Entry 8DBP (electron microscopy, 3.60 A resolution); this record covers chains G and H of the 22 polymer chains in the assembly.

== Chain G ==
Protein: ATP synthase gamma chain
Organism: Escherichia coli
UniProt: C3SLA2 (C3SLA2_ECOLX); residues 0-286 here correspond to UniProt positions 1-287 (UniProt number = residue number + 1)
Amino-acid sequence (287 residues; row label = number of the first residue in the row; numbering starts at 0):
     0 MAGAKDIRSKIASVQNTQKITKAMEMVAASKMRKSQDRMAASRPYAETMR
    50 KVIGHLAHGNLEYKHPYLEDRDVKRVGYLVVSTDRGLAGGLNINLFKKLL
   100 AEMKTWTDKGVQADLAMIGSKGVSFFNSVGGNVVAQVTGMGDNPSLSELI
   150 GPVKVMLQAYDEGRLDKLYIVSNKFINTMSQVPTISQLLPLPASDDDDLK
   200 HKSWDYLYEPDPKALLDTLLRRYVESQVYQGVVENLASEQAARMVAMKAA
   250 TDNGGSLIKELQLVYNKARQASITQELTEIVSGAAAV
Unresolved in the structure: 0, 285-286
Sequence notes: conflict Asp5 (Glu6 in C3SLA2), Ala87 (Cys88 in C3SLA2), Ala112 (Cys113 in C3SLA2)

== Chain H ==
Protein: ATP synthase epsilon chain
Organism: Escherichia coli
UniProt: A0A4V1DSB5 (A0A4V1DSB5_ECOLX); residues 0-138 here correspond to UniProt positions 1-139 (UniProt number = residue number + 1)
Amino-acid sequence (139 residues; numbered 0 to 138; the number before each row is that of its first residue; numbering starts at 0):
     0 MAMTYHLDVVSAEQQMFSGLVEKIQVTGSEGELGIYPGHAPLLTAIKPGM
    50 IRIVKQHGHEEFIYLSGGILEVQPGNVTVLADTAIRGQDLDEARAMEAKR
   100 KAEEHISSSHGDVDYAQASAELAKAIAQLRVIELTKKAM
Unresolved in the structure: 0-2, 104-138

== Interface between chain G and chain H ==
Contacting residue pairs (59):
  Ala40(G) with Glu12(H)
  Ser41(G) with Ala11(H)
  Tyr44(G) with Val9(H), hydrophobic; Ser10(H); Ala11(H); Leu79(H); Ala80(H)
  Thr47(G) with Glu70(H); Leu79(H)
  Met48(G) with Leu79(H), hydrophobic
  Val51(G) with Glu70(H)
  Val132(G) with Ala101(H)
  Val133(G) with Ala97(H); Lys98(H); Ala101(H)
  Ala134(G) with Ala97(H), hydrophobic; Ala101(H)
  Gln135(G) with Ala97(H); Lys100(H)
  Thr137(G) with Lys100(H)
  Pro143(G) with Glu12(H)
  Ser144(G) with Glu12(H)
  Leu145(G) with Ala11(H), hydrophobic; Glu12(H), hydrogen bond (backbone-side chain)
  Ser146(G) with Arg93(H), hydrogen bond (backbone-side chain)
  Ile149(G) with Arg85(H); Asp90(H); Arg93(H)
  Gly150(G) with Arg93(H); Ala94(H)
  Lys153(G) with Gln87(H), hydrogen bond; Asp90(H)
  Val154(G) with Ala94(H); Lys98(H)
  Gln157(G) with Glu91(H), hydrogen bond
  Trp203(G) with Pro40(H), hydrophobic; Gln72(H); Pro73(H)
  Asp204(G) with Pro40(H)
  Tyr205(G) with Pro40(H), hydrophobic; Leu41(H); Leu42(H), hydrophobic; Val71(H); Gln72(H), hydrogen bond
  Leu206(G) with Pro40(H), hydrogen bond (backbone-backbone); Leu41(H); Leu42(H)
  Glu208(G) with Leu41(H); Leu42(H); Thr43(H), hydrogen bond (backbone-side chain)
  Pro209(G) with Glu29(H)
  Leu214(G) with Leu42(H); Thr43(H); Ala44(H)
  Arg221(G) with Asp81(H), salt bridge; Arg85(H)
  Glu224(G) with Arg85(H), salt bridge
  Tyr228(G) with Ala11(H); Glu12(H)
Other interface residues (no listed pair), chain G (36 interface residues in all): Leu55, Val136, Pro151, Tyr207, Thr217, Leu218
Other interface residues (no listed pair), chain H (32 interface residues in all): Ser28, Ile68, Thr77, Thr82, Ala83

== Overview ==
The interface between chain G and chain H involves 36 residues on one side and 32 on the other, with 7
hydrogen bonds and 2 salt bridges. Polar pairs include Arg221(G)-Asp81(H), Glu224(G)-Arg85(H) and
Leu145(G)-Glu12(H).
Chain G is ATP synthase gamma chain and chain H is ATP synthase epsilon chain, both from Escherichia coli; the
structure, E. coli ATP synthase imaged in 10mM MgATP State1 "half-up, was determined by electron microscopy
(same publication as 8DBQ, 8DBR, 8DBS, 8DBT, 8DBU, 8DBV and 8DBW).
